Entry 6MNS (X-ray diffraction, 2.70 A resolution); this record covers chains H and L of the 3 polymer chains in the assembly.

# Chain H
Molecule: Ab DH753 heavy chain Fab fragment
Source organism: Macaca mulatta
Notes: antibody fragment or engineered binder
Chain sequence (227 residues; each row starts with the number of its first residue; a row labelled like 52A-52C holds insertion residues (52A, then the next letters in order)):
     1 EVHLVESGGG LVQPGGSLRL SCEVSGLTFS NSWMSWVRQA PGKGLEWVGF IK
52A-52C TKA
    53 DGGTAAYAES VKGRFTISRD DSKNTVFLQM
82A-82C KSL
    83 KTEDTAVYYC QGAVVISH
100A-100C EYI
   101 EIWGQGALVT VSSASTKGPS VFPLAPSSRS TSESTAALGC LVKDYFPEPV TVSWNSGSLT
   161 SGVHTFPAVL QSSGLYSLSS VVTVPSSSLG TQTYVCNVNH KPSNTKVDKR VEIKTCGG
Disordered / not traced: 214-218
Cystine bridges: Cys22-Cys92, Cys140-Cys196

# Chain L
Molecule: Ab DH753 light chain
Source organism: Macaca mulatta
Chain sequence (216 residues; row label = number of the first residue in the row; note: 1 number in that range is skipped by the numbering (no residue carries it; nothing is unmodelled there); a row labelled like 27A-27B holds insertion residues (27A, then the next letters in order)):
     1 QSVLTQP
     9 PSASEAARKS VTISCSGGS
27A-27B SN
    28 IGDDSVSWYQ QVPGTAPKLL IYYNDRRASG VSDRFSGSKS GTSASLAING LQSEDEADYY
    88 CAAWDDSL
95A-95B SA
    96 YIFGSGTRLT V
  106A L
   107 GQPKASPTVT LFPPSSEELQ ANKATLVCLI SDFYPGVVKV AWKADGSAVN AGVETTTPSK
   167 QSNNKYAASS YLSLTSDQWK SHKSYSCQVT HEGSTVEKTV APAECS
Disordered / not traced: 1, 209-212
Cystine bridges: Cys23-Cys88, Cys134-Cys193

# Interface between chain H and chain L
Residue-residue contacts (51):
  Val37(H) - Phe98(L)  hydrophobic
  Gln39(H) - Gln38(L)  hydrogen bond
  Gly44(H) - Tyr87(L)
  Leu45(H) - Pro44(L)  hydrophobic
  Leu45(H) - Tyr87(L)  hydrophobic
  Leu45(H) - Phe98(L)
  Trp47(H) - Ala95B(L)  hydrophobic
  Trp47(H) - Tyr96(L)
  Tyr91(H) - Thr42(L)
  Tyr91(H) - Ala43(L)  hydrophobic
  His100(H) - Arg53(L)  hydrogen bond (backbone-side chain)
  Tyr100B(H) - Leu46(L)  hydrophobic
  Tyr100B(H) - Tyr49(L)  hydrogen bond (backbone-side chain)
  Glu101(H) - Tyr36(L)  hydrogen bond
  Trp103(H) - Tyr36(L)  hydrophobic
  Trp103(H) - Pro44(L)
  Gly104(H) - Ala43(L)
  Phe122(H) - Ser121(L)
  Phe122(H) - Glu124(L)
  Pro123(H) - Ser121(L)
  Pro123(H) - Glu123(L)
  Leu124(H) - Phe118(L)  hydrophobic
  Ala125(H) - Phe118(L)
  Ala137(H) - Phe118(L)
  Leu138(H) - Phe118(L)  hydrophobic
  Leu141(H) - Tyr177(L)  hydrophobic
  Lys143(H) - Glu124(L)
  Lys143(H) - Lys129(L)
  Lys143(H) - Thr131(L)
  His164(H) - Gln167(L)  hydrogen bond
  His164(H) - Ala173(L)
  Phe166(H) - Leu135(L)  hydrophobic
  Phe166(H) - Ile136(L)
  Phe166(H) - Ala173(L)  hydrophobic
  Phe166(H) - Ala174(L)
  Phe166(H) - Ser175(L)
  Pro167(H) - Ser165(L)
  Pro167(H) - Ser175(L)
  Ala168(H) - Thr162(L)
  Val169(H) - Glu160(L)
  Val169(H) - Thr162(L)
  Val169(H) - Tyr177(L)  hydrophobic
  Gln171(H) - Glu160(L)
  Ser172(H) - Glu160(L)  hydrogen bond
  Leu178(H) - Tyr177(L)
  Ser179(H) - Val133(L)
  Ser179(H) - Leu135(L)
  Ser179(H) - Tyr177(L)  hydrogen bond
  Val181(H) - Phe118(L)  hydrophobic
  Val181(H) - Leu135(L)  hydrophobic
  Lys209(H) - Glu123(L)
Other interface residues (no listed pair), chain H (38 interface residues in all): Lys43, Glu46, Glu100A, Ile100C, Pro126, Gly139, Asp144, Leu170
Other interface residues (no listed pair), chain L (37 interface residues in all): Gly41, Ser56, Trp91, Ser95A, Thr116, Pro119, Ser137, Ser179

# Summary
Chain H and chain L form an interface of 38 and 37 residues respectively; the contacts include 7 hydrogen
bonds. Among the polar pairs are Gln39(H)-Gln38(L), Tyr100B(H)-Tyr49(L) and His100(H)-Arg53(L).
Here chain H is Ab DH753 heavy chain Fab fragment and chain L is Ab DH753 light chain, both from Macaca
mulatta. Entry 6MNS (Rhesus macaque anti-HIV V3 antibody DH753 with gp120 V3 ZAM18 peptide) was determined by
X-ray diffraction (same publication as 6MNQ).
